PDB entry 7OWM | X-ray diffraction, 1.50 A resolution | chains A and C

[Chain A]
Protein: Glycylpeptide N-tetradecanoyltransferase 1
Source organism: Homo sapiens
Notes: EC 2.3.1.97
Reference sequence: P30419 (NMT1_HUMAN); residue numbers follow UniProt; this construct covers 99-496
Sequence (402 residues; each row starts with the number of its first residue):
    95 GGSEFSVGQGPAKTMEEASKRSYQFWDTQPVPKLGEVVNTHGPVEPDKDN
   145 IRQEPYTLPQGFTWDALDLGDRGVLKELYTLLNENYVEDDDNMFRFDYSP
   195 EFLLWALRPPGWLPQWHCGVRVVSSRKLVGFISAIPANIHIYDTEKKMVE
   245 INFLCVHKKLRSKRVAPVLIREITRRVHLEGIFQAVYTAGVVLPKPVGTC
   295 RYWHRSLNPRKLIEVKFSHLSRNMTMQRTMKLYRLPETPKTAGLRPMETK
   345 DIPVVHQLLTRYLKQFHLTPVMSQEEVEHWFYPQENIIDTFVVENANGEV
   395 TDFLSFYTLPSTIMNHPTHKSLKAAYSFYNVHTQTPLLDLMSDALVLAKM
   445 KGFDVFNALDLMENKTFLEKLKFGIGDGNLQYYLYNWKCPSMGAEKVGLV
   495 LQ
Disordered / not traced: 95-104
Differences from the reference sequence: expression tag (95-98)
Ligand contacts: tetradecanoyl-coa (MYA): Arg115, Ser116, Tyr117, Gln118, Phe119, Trp120, Asn179, Tyr180, Val181, Val243, Ile245, Asn246, Phe247, Leu248, Cys249, Val250, Leu254, Arg255, Ser256, Lys257, Arg258, Val259, Ala260, Pro261, Ile264, Ile267, Thr268, Val271, His272, Ile276, Phe277, Gln278, Ala279, Tyr281, Thr282, Ala283, Val285, Leu287, Tyr479
UniProt features mapped onto this chain:
  - binding site (tetradecanoyl-CoA): Gln118, Phe119, Trp120, Phe247, Leu248, Cys249, Val250, Ser256, Arg258, Val259, Ala260
  - mutagenesis: Tyr180 (Y180P: Abolished glycine- and lysine-myristoyltransferase activities), Val181 (V181L: Reduced glycine N-myristoyltransferase activity), Tyr192 (Y192A: Reduced glycine N-myristoyltransferase activity), Gly492 (G492D/K: Reduced activity)
What the authors report for this chain:
  - catalytic residues: Gln496 (citing earlier work)

[Chain C]
Protein: Neuron-specific calcium-binding protein hippocalcin
Reference sequence: P84074 (HPCA_HUMAN); residues 2-9 here = UniProt positions 2-9
Sequence (8 residues; row label = number of the first residue in the row):
     2 GKQNSKLR
Covalently attached groups: tetradecanoyl-coa (MYA) linked to Gly2
UniProt features mapped onto this chain:
  - lipidation: Gly2 (N-myristoyl glycine)

[Chain A / chain C interface]
Pairs across the interface - 50 pairs, chain A then chain C:
  Tyr180(A) - Gly2(C)
  Val181(A) - Lys3(C)
  Val181(A) - Asn5(C)  hydrogen bond (backbone-side chain)
  Glu182(A) - Asn5(C)
  Asp183(A) - Asn5(C)
  Asp183(A) - Lys7(C)  salt bridge
  Asp185(A) - Lys7(C)  salt bridge
  Phe188(A) - Asn5(C)  hydrogen bond (backbone-side chain)
  Phe188(A) - Lys7(C)
  Arg189(A) - Asn5(C)
  Phe190(A) - Lys3(C)
  Phe190(A) - Gln4(C)
  Phe190(A) - Asn5(C)
  Tyr192(A) - Lys3(C)
  Ile245(A) - Gly2(C)
  Asn246(A) - Gly2(C)
  Thr282(A) - Gly2(C)  hydrogen bond (side chain-backbone)
  Thr282(A) - Lys3(C)
  Ala283(A) - Gly2(C)  hydrogen bond (backbone-backbone)
  Gly284(A) - Gln4(C)
  Tyr296(A) - Lys3(C)  hydrogen bond
  Tyr296(A) - Gln4(C)
  Tyr296(A) - Ser6(C)
  His298(A) - Ser6(C)  hydrogen bond
  His298(A) - Lys7(C)  hydrogen bond (side chain-backbone)
  His298(A) - Leu8(C)
  Phe311(A) - Ser6(C)
  Phe311(A) - Lys7(C)
  Phe311(A) - Leu8(C)  hydrogen bond (backbone-backbone)
  Ser312(A) - Leu8(C)
  Tyr401(A) - Lys3(C)  hydrogen bond
  Leu403(A) - Lys3(C)
  Ser405(A) - Asn5(C)
  Tyr420(A) - Lys3(C)
  Gly468(A) - Leu8(C)
  Ile469(A) - Leu8(C)
  Ile469(A) - Arg9(C)  hydrogen bond (backbone-backbone)
  Gly470(A) - Ser6(C)
  Gly470(A) - Lys7(C)
  Gly470(A) - Arg9(C)
  Asp471(A) - Gln4(C)  hydrogen bond (backbone-side chain)
  Asp471(A) - Ser6(C)  hydrogen bond (backbone-side chain)
  Asp471(A) - Lys7(C)  salt bridge
  Asp471(A) - Arg9(C)
  Gly472(A) - Gln4(C)
  Asn473(A) - Gln4(C)
  Leu474(A) - Lys3(C)
  Leu474(A) - Gln4(C)
  Leu495(A) - Lys3(C)  hydrogen bond (backbone-side chain)
  Gln496(A) - Lys3(C)  hydrogen bond (backbone-side chain)
Interface residues without a listed pair, chain A (37 interface residues in all): Asp184, Met187, Phe247, Ser300, Lys310, His313
Interface features reported in the paper:
  - pairs named by the authors: Gly2(C)-Gln496(A), Lys3(C)-Gln496(A)

[In short]
The interface between chain A and chain C involves 37 residues on one side and 8 on the other, with 14
hydrogen bonds and 3 salt bridges. Among the polar pairs are Asp183(A)-Lys7(C), Asp185(A)-Lys7(C) and
Asp471(A)-Lys7(C). The authors report contacts between Gly2(C) and Gln496(A) and Lys3(C) and Gln496(A). The
paper reports the catalytic residue Gln496(A).
Here chain A is Glycylpeptide N-tetradecanoyltransferase 1 (Homo sapiens) and chain C is Neuron-specific
calcium-binding protein hippocalcin. Entry 7OWM (HsNMT1 in complex with both MyrCoA and HCPA substrate peptide
GKQNSKLR) was determined by X-ray diffraction, deposited together with 7OWN, 7OWO, 7OWP, 7OWQ and 7OWU.
